Entry 8U82 (electron microscopy, 3.84 A resolution); this record covers chains C3 and K4 of the 20 polymer chains in the assembly.

# Chain C3
Molecule: Cullin-3
From: Homo sapiens
Reference sequence: Q13618 (CUL3_HUMAN); residues 2-381 here = UniProt positions 2-381
Chain sequence (380 residues; each row starts with the number of its first residue):
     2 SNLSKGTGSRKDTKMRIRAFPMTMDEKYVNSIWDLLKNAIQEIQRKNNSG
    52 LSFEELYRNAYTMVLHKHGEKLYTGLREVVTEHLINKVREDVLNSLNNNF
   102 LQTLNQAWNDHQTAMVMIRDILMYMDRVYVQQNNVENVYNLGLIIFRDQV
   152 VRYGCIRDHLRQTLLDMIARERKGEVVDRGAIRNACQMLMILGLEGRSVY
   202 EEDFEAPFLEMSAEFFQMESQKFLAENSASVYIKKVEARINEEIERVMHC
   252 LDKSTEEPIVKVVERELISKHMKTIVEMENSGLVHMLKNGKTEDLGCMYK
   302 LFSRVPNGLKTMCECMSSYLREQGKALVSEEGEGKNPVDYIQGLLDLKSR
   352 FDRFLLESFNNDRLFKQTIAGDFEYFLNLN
Disordered / not traced: 2-23

# Chain K4
Molecule: BTB/POZ domain-containing protein KCTD5
From: Homo sapiens
Reference sequence: Q9NXV2 (KCTD5_HUMAN); numbering as in UniProt (aligned over 1-234)
Chain sequence (234 residues; row label = number of the first residue in the row):
     1 MAENHCELLSPARGGIGAGLGGGLCRRCSAGLGALAQRPGSVSKWVRLNV
    51 GGTYFLTTRQTLCRDPKSFLYRLCQADPDLDSDKDETGAYLIDRDPTYFG
   101 PVLNYLRHGKLVINKDLAEEGVLEEAEFYNITSLIKLVKDKIRERDSKTS
   151 QVPVKHVYRVLQCQEEELTQMVSTMSDGWKFEQLVSIGSSYNYGNEDQAE
   201 FLCVVSKELHNTPYGTASEPSEKAKILQERGSRM
Disordered / not traced: 1-39, 234
Reported in the primary citation:
  - mutagenesis - F128A, L161R: abolished catalytic activity (ubiquitylation activity)
  - mutagenesis - L209* (10-fold): decreased binding to Gbeta 
  - mutagenesis - L209*: decreased catalytic activity (activity)
  - mutagenesis - F128A: unchanged binding to Gbeta 
  - mutagenesis - L161R: abolished catalytic activity with Guanine nucleotide-binding protein G(I)/G(S)/G(T) subunit beta-1
  - mutagenesis - L209* (10-fold): decreased binding to Guanine nucleotide-binding protein G(I)/G(S)/G(T) subunit beta-1
  - mutagenesis - L209*: decreased catalytic activity with Guanine nucleotide-binding protein G(I)/G(S)/G(T) subunit beta-1

# How chain C3 and chain K4 interact
Contacting residue pairs (4; chain C3 residue first):
  E56(C3) - K44(K4)  salt bridge
  E56(C3) - Q60(K4)
  R59(C3) - T58(K4)
  R59(C3) - T61(K4)
Other interface residues (no listed pair), chain C3 (4 interface residues in all): Y29, T63
Other interface residues (no listed pair), chain K4 (6 interface residues in all): R64, R107
From the paper, about this interface:
  - hot spots on chain K4 (mutagenesis) - F128A: abolished binding to Cullin-3 (chain C3)

# In short
Chain C3 and chain K4 form an interface of 4 and 6 residues respectively, with 1 salt bridge. The salt-bridged
pair is E56(C3)-K44(K4). The paper reports that F128A and L161R of chain K4 abolish catalytic activity
(ubiquitylation activity); L209* of chain K4 reduces binding to Gbeta.
Chain C3 is Cullin-3 and chain K4 is BTB/POZ domain-containing protein KCTD5, both from Homo sapiens; the
structure, KCTD5/Cullin3/Gbeta1gamma2 Complex: State B From Composite RELION Multi-body Refinement Map, was
determined by electron microscopy (same publication as 8U7Z, 8U80, 8U81, 8U83 and 8U84).
